2Y6H - chain A; structure by X-ray diffraction, 1.08 A resolution.

# Chain A
Molecule: Xylanase
From: Rhodothermus marinus
Notes: EC 3.2.1.8
UniProtKB: Q6V8M0 (Q6V8M0_RHOMR); residues 2-166 here correspond to UniProt positions 1-165 (UniProt number = residue number - 1)
Chain sequence (167 residues; row label = number of the first residue in the row):
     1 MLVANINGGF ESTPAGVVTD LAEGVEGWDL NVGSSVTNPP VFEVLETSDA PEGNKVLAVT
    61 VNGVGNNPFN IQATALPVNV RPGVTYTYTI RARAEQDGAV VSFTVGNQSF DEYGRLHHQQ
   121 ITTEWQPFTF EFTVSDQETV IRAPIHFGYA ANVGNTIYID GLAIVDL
Sequence notes: expression tag (1); engineered mutation F69 (Trp68 in Q6V8M0), N70 (Asp69 in Q6V8M0), Q72 (Glu71 in Q6V8M0), L76 (Phe75 in Q6V8M0), R91 (Trp90 in Q6V8M0), D111 (Gln110 in Q6V8M0), H118 (Glu117 in Q6V8M0); cloning artifact (167)
Bound ions: Ca2+ site 1: G9, E11, E52, K55, D160; Ca2+ site 2: A22, W28, D29

# In short
G9, E11, E52, K55 and D160 coordinate Ca2+ site 1. A22, W28 and D29 form the Ca2+ site 2.
Chain A is Xylanase (Rhodothermus marinus); the structure, X-2 L110F CBM4-2 Carbohydrate Binding Module from a
Thermostable Rhodothermus marinus Xylanase, was determined by X-ray diffraction together with 2Y64, 2Y6G,
2Y6J, 2Y6K and 2Y6L from the same study.
